PDB entry 7BUA | electron microscopy, 4.80 A resolution (low resolution: residue-level contacts below are approximate; hydrogen-bond / salt-bridge calls are withheld) | chains A and D of the 12 polymer chains in the assembly

# Chain A
Molecule: Genome polyprotein
Organism: Zika virus ZIKV/H. sapiens/FrenchPolynesia/10087PF/2013
Notes: EC 3.4.21.91, 3.6.1.15, 3.6.4.13, 2.1.1.56, 2.1.1.57, 2.7.7.48
UniProt: A0A024B7W1 (POLG_ZIKVF); residues 1-504 here correspond to UniProt positions 291-794 (UniProt number = residue number + 290)
Chain sequence (504 residues; numbered 1 to 504; the number before each row is that of its first residue):
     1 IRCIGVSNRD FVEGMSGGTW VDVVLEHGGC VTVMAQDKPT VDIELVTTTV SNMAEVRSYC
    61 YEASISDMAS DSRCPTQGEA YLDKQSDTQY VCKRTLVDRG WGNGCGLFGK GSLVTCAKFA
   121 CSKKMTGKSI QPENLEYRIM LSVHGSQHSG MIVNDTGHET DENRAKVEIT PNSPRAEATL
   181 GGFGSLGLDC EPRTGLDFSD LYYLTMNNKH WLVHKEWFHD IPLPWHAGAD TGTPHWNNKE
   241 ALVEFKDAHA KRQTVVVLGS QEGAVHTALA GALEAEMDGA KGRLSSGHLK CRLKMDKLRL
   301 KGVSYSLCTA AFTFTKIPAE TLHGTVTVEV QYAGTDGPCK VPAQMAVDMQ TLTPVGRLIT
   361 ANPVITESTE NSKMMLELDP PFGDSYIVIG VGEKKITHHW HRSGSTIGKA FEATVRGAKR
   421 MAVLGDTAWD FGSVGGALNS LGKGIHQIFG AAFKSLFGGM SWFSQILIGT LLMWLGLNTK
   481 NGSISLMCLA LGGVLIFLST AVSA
Disulfides: C3-C30, C60-C121, C74-C105, C92-C116, C190-C291, C308-C339
Covalent attachments: N-acetylglucosamine (NAG) linked to N154
Swiss-Prot annotation at these positions:
  - region: D98 to G111 (Fusion peptide)
  - site: A504 (Cleavage)
  - glycosylation: N154 (N-linked (GlcNAc...) asparagine)
  - cross-link (Glycyl lysine isopeptide (Lys-Gly)): K38 (interchain with G-Cter in ubiquitin), K281 (interchain with G-Cter in ubiquitin)

# Chain D
Molecule: zika virus M protein
Organism: Zika virus ZIKV/H. sapiens/FrenchPolynesia/10087PF/2013
Chain sequence (75 residues; row label = number of the first residue in the row):
     1 AVTLPSHSTR KLQTRSQTWL ESREYTKHLI RVENWIFRNP GFALAAAAIA WLLGSSTSQK
    61 VIYLVMILLI APAYS

# How chain A and chain D interact
Residue-residue contacts - 56 pairs, chain A then chain D:
  N8(A) with R15(D)
  E26(A) with R15(D)
  G28(A) with R15(D)
  L196(A) with T14(D)
  L201(A) with L12(D)
  L212(A) with L12(D)
  V213(A) with H7(D)
  H214(A) with H7(D); R10(D)
  E216(A) with R10(D)
  W217(A) with P5(D); S6(D); H7(D); R10(D)
  D220(A) with P5(D)
  I221(A) with P5(D)
  P222(A) with V2(D); L4(D); P5(D)
  A241(A) with A1(D)
  L242(A) with A1(D)
  Q261(A) with A1(D)
  A264(A) with T3(D)
  V265(A) with T3(D)
  H266(A) with W19(D)
  A268(A) with T3(D); P5(D); S6(D); H7(D)
  L269(A) with H7(D); W19(D)
  A270(A) with S8(D); K11(D); E24(D)
  G271(A) with H7(D); S8(D); K11(D); L12(D); T18(D)
  A272(A) with H7(D); T18(D); W19(D)
  L273(A) with L12(D); T14(D); S16(D); T18(D)
  E274(A) with W19(D)
  S285(A) with S16(D)
  S286(A) with T14(D); R15(D); S16(D)
  V423(A) with Q13(D)
  F463(A) with L69(D)
  L471(A) with I62(D)
  W474(A) with S58(D)
  S503(A) with Y25(D)
Other interface residues (no listed pair), chain A (40 interface residues in all): G29, E244, L258, T267, G287, L424, L467
Other interface residues (no listed pair), chain D (27 interface residues in all): T9, Q17, L20, K27, V65

# Overview
Chain A and chain D form an interface of 40 and 27 residues respectively.
Chain A is Genome polyprotein and chain D is zika virus M protein, both from Zika virus ZIKV/H.
sapiens/FrenchPolynesia/10087PF/2013; the structure, Cryo-EM structure of zika virus complexed with Fab
SIgN-3C at pH 8.0, was determined by electron microscopy (same publication as 7BU8, 7BUB, 7BUD, 7BUE and
7BUF).
